PDB entry 8YAJ | electron microscopy, 3.20 A resolution | chains E and I of the 6 polymer chains in the assembly

# Chain E
Name: Tubulin alpha-3 chain
Organism: Caenorhabditis elegans
Notes: EC 3.6.5.-
Reference sequence: P91910 (TBA3_CAEEL); numbering as in UniProt (aligned over 1-450)
Sequence (450 residues; each row starts with the number of its first residue):
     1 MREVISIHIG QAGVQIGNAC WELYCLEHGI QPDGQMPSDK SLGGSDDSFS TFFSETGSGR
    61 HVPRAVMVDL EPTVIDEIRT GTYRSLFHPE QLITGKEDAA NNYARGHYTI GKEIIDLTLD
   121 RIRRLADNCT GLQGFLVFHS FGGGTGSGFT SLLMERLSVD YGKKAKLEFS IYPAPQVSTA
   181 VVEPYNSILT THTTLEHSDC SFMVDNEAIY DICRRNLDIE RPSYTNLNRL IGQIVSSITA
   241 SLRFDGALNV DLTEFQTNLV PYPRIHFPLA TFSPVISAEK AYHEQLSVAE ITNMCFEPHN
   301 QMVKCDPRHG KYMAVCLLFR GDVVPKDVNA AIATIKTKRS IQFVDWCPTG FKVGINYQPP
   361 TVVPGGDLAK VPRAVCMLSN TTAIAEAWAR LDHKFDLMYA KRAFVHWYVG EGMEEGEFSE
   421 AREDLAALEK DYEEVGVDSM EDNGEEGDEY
Unresolved in the structure: 38-45, 440-450
Small-molecule neighbours: GTP (guanosine-5'-triphosphate): Gly10, Gln11, Ala12, Gln15, Ile16, Asp69, Glu71, Asp98, Ala99, Ala100, Asn101, Asn102, Ser140, Gly142, Gly143, Gly144, Thr145, Gly146, Ile171, Thr179, Glu183, Asn206, Tyr224, Leu227, Asn228, Ile231

# Chain I
Name: Alpha-tubulin N-acetyltransferase 2
Organism: Caenorhabditis elegans
Notes: EC 2.3.1.108
Reference sequence: Q23192 (ATAT2_CAEEL); residue numbers follow UniProt; this construct covers 1-263
Sequence (263 residues; each row starts with the number of its first residue):
     1 MEIAFDLSTI FTDNIQRLTR TDLLKYGPKR YWAVAQSIDC LGEMSSKFHG WKRVITMYDK
    61 IVDHDEEQTT YIMWEKVNGS KSILKGLLRV GYKTLYLTDN EQNQYMEKAM CILDFFVVPT
   121 EQRSGNGFKM FDEMLKAENV TVDQCAFDKP SAALQQFLEK YYDRKDLVWQ SNKYALCSNF
   181 FIGRHPTVPF TPRQTKRASR ASSAVSSHAS SRNTSPIGRN RPRHDSVADL MRQDMLAGVR
   241 AEVDPNSPTG LKNARDFGHR RIW
Unresolved in the structure: 1-213

# Chain E / chain I interface
Pairs across the interface (11; chain E residue first):
  Leu26(E) - Thr214(I)  hydrogen bond (backbone-side chain)
  Gly29(E) - Thr214(I)
  Ser48(E) - Pro216(I)
  Phe244(E) - Pro216(I)  hydrophobic
  Gly321(E) - Arg219(I)
  Asp322(E) - Arg219(I)
  Tyr357(E) - Arg219(I)  hydrogen bond (backbone-side chain)
  Tyr357(E) - Pro222(I)
  Gln358(E) - Pro216(I)
  Gln358(E) - Ile217(I)  hydrogen bond (side chain-backbone)
  Pro359(E) - Arg219(I)
Other interface residues (no listed pair), chain E (12 interface residues in all): Glu27, His28, Pro372
Other interface residues (no listed pair), chain I (6 interface residues in all): Ser215

# Summary
The interface between chain E and chain I involves 12 residues on one side and 6 on the other; the contacts
include 3 hydrogen bonds. Polar pairs include Leu26(E)-Thr214(I), Tyr357(E)-Arg219(I) and Gln358(E)-Ile217(I).
Chain E binds GTP.
Chain E is Tubulin alpha-3 chain and chain I is Alpha-tubulin N-acetyltransferase 2, both from Caenorhabditis
elegans; the structure, ATAT-2 bound MEC-12/MEC-7 microtubule without acetyl-CoA, was determined by electron
microscopy together with 8Y9F, 8YAL and 8YAR from the same study.
